PDB entry 8RYK | X-ray diffraction, 1.80 A resolution | chains A and C

== Chain A ==
Name: Interleukin-1 beta
Source organism: Homo sapiens
Notes: fragment: Fab light-chain
UniProt: P01584 (IL1B_HUMAN); residues 1-153 here correspond to UniProt positions 117-269 (UniProt number = residue number + 116)
Chain sequence (153 residues; numbered 1 to 153; the number before each row is that of its first residue):
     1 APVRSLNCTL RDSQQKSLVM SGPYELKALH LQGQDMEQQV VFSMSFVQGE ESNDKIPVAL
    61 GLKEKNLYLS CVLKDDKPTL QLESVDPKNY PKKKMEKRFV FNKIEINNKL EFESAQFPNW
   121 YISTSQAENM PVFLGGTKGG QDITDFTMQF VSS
Curated features (UniProtKB/Swiss-Prot):
  - motif: Phe112 to Ser125 (Involved in interaction with TMED10 C-terminus)
  - site: Arg4 (Involved in receptor binding), Lys55 (Important for interaction with integrin), Lys63 (Important for interaction with integrin), Lys65 (Important for interaction with integrin), Lys74 (Important for interaction with integrin), Lys88 (Important for interaction with integrin)

== Chain C ==
Name: Macrocyclic peptide
Chain sequence (17 residues; each row starts with the number of its first residue):
     2 FWDSWGYWYG PWDXGKX
Not modelled in the structure: 17-18
Modified positions: CCS (carboxymethylated cysteine) at position 15; NH2 (amino group) at position 18
Covalently attached groups: covalent link Phe2-CCS_15

== How chain A and chain C interact ==
Residue-residue contacts (32):
  Pro2(A) with Tyr10(C)
  Val3(A) with Trp9(C); Tyr10(C); Gly11(C), hydrogen bond (backbone-backbone)
  Arg4(A) with Tyr8(C), hydrogen bond; Trp9(C); Tyr10(C), hydrogen bond
  Ser5(A) with Tyr8(C); Trp9(C), hydrogen bond (backbone-backbone)
  Leu6(A) with Gly7(C); Tyr8(C), hydrophobic
  Asn7(A) with Trp3(C)
  Ser43(A) with Trp13(C), hydrogen bond
  Gly61(A) with Trp13(C)
  Leu62(A) with Trp13(C)
  Lys63(A) with Trp9(C); Trp13(C)
  Asn66(A) with Trp13(C)
  Leu67(A) with Trp13(C)
  Tyr68(A) with Trp13(C), hydrophobic
  Pro87(A) with Pro12(C); Trp13(C), hydrogen bond (backbone-backbone); Asp14(C), hydrogen bond (backbone-backbone)
  Lys88(A) with Pro12(C); Asp14(C), salt bridge
  Tyr90(A) with Pro12(C); Trp13(C), hydrogen bond (backbone-backbone)
  Pro91(A) with Gly11(C); Pro12(C); Trp13(C)
  Ser153(A) with Trp3(C); Gly7(C), hydrogen bond (side chain-backbone)
Other interface residues (no listed pair), chain A (20 interface residues in all): Val85, Asn89

== Overview ==
The interface between chain A and chain C involves 20 residues on one side and 9 on the other, with 9 hydrogen
bonds and 1 salt bridge. Polar pairs include Lys88(A)-Asp14(C), Arg4(A)-Tyr8(C) and Arg4(A)-Tyr10(C).
Here chain A is Interleukin-1 beta (Homo sapiens) and chain C is Macrocyclic peptide. Entry 8RYK (IL-1beta in
complex with macrocyclic peptide hit) was determined by X-ray diffraction together with 8RZB and 8RYS from the
same study.
